Entry 3VAQ (X-ray diffraction, 2.44 A resolution); this record covers chain A.

Chain A:
Name: Putative adenosine kinase
From: Schistosoma mansoni
Notes: EC 2.7.1.20; fragment: Adenosine kinase
UniProtKB: G4V7G8 (G4V7G8_SCHMA); residues 1-352 here = UniProt positions 1-352
Chain sequence (372 residues; each row starts with the number of its first residue; numbers below 1 keep their minus sign (Met-19 is residue -19)):
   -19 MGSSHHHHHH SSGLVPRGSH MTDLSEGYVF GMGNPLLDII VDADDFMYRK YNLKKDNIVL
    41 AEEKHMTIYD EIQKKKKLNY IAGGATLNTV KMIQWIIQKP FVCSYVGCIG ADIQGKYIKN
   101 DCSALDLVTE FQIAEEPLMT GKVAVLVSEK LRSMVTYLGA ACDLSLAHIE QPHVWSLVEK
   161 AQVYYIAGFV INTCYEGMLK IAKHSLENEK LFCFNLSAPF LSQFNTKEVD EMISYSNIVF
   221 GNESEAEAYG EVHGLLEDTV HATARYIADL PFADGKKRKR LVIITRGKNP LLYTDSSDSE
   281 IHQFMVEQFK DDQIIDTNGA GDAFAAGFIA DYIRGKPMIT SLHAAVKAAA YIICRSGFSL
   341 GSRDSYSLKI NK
Disordered / not traced: -19 to 2, 348-352
Construct notes: expression tag (-19 to 0); conflict Thr2 (His in G4V7G8)
Small-molecule neighbours: adenosine (ADN): Asn14, Leu16, Asp18, Ile38, Leu40, Gly63, Gly64, Ala65, Asn68, Val123, Met134, Thr136, Leu138, Phe169, Asn298, Gly299, Asp302

Overview:
Chain A binds adenosine.
Chain A is Putative adenosine kinase (Schistosoma mansoni); the structure, Adenosine kinase from Schistosoma
mansoni in complex with adenosine, was determined by X-ray diffraction together with 4DC3, 3VAS, 3UQ6 and 3UQ9
from the same study.
